Entry 8ZRH (electron microscopy, 3.60 A resolution); this record covers chains h and l of the 8 polymer chains in the assembly.

# Chain h
Protein: Heavy chains of D4 Fab
Source organism: Homo sapiens
Notes: antibody fragment or engineered binder
Sequence (121 residues; row label = number of the first residue in the row):
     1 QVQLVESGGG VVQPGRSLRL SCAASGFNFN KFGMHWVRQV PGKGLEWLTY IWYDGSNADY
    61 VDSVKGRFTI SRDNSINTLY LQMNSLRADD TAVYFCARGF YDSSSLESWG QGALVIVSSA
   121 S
Disulfide bonds: C22-C96

# Chain l
Protein: Light chains of D4 Fab
Source organism: Homo sapiens
Notes: antibody fragment or engineered binder
Sequence (114 residues; each row starts with the number of its first residue):
     1 DIVMTQSPLS LAVTPGEPAS ISCRSSQTLL HNNGYNYFSW YLQKPGQAPQ LLIYLGSNRA
    61 PGVSDRFSGS GSGTSFTLEI SRVEAEDVGV YYCMQGRHTP WTFGQGTKVE IKRT
Disulfide bonds: C23-C93

# How chain h and chain l interact
Residue-residue contacts (24):
  H35(h) with W101(l)
  G44(h) with Y92(l)
  L45(h) with Y92(l), hydrophobic; F103(l)
  E46(h) with F103(l)
  W47(h) with P100(l), hydrophobic; W101(l)
  D59(h) with T99(l)
  Y101(h) with Y54(l), hydrophobic; P61(l)
  D102(h) with Y37(l), hydrogen bond
  S104(h) with Y37(l); M94(l); W101(l)
  S105(h) with S39(l); Y41(l); L51(l)
  L106(h) with Y41(l), hydrogen bond (backbone-side chain); L51(l); W101(l), hydrophobic
  E107(h) with L51(l)
  W109(h) with Y41(l), hydrophobic; P49(l), hydrophobic
  G110(h) with A48(l)
Other interface residues (no listed pair), chain h (17 interface residues in all): Q39, Y50, S103

# Overview
17 residues of chain h and 14 residues of chain l are in contact; the contacts include 2 hydrogen bonds. Among
the polar pairs are D102(h)-Y37(l) and L106(h)-Y41(l).
Here chain h is Heavy chains of D4 Fab and chain l is Light chains of D4 Fab, both from Homo sapiens. Entry
8ZRH (HBcAg-D4 Fab complex) was determined by electron microscopy together with 8ZRE and 8ZRR from the same
study.
